PDB entry 2R93 | X-ray diffraction, 4.00 A resolution | chains R and B of the 13 polymer chains in the assembly

Chain R:
Molecule: 18-nt RNA strand
Sequence (18 nucleotides; each row starts with the number of its first residue):
     1 UGAUUCUCUA UCGGAAUC
Disordered / not traced: 8-11

Chain B:
Molecule: DNA-directed RNA polymerase II subunit RPB2
Organism: Saccharomyces cerevisiae
Notes: EC 2.7.7.6
Reference sequence: P08518 (RPB2_YEAST); numbering as in UniProt (aligned over 1-1224)
Chain sequence (1224 residues; numbered 1 to 1224; the number before each row is that of its first residue):
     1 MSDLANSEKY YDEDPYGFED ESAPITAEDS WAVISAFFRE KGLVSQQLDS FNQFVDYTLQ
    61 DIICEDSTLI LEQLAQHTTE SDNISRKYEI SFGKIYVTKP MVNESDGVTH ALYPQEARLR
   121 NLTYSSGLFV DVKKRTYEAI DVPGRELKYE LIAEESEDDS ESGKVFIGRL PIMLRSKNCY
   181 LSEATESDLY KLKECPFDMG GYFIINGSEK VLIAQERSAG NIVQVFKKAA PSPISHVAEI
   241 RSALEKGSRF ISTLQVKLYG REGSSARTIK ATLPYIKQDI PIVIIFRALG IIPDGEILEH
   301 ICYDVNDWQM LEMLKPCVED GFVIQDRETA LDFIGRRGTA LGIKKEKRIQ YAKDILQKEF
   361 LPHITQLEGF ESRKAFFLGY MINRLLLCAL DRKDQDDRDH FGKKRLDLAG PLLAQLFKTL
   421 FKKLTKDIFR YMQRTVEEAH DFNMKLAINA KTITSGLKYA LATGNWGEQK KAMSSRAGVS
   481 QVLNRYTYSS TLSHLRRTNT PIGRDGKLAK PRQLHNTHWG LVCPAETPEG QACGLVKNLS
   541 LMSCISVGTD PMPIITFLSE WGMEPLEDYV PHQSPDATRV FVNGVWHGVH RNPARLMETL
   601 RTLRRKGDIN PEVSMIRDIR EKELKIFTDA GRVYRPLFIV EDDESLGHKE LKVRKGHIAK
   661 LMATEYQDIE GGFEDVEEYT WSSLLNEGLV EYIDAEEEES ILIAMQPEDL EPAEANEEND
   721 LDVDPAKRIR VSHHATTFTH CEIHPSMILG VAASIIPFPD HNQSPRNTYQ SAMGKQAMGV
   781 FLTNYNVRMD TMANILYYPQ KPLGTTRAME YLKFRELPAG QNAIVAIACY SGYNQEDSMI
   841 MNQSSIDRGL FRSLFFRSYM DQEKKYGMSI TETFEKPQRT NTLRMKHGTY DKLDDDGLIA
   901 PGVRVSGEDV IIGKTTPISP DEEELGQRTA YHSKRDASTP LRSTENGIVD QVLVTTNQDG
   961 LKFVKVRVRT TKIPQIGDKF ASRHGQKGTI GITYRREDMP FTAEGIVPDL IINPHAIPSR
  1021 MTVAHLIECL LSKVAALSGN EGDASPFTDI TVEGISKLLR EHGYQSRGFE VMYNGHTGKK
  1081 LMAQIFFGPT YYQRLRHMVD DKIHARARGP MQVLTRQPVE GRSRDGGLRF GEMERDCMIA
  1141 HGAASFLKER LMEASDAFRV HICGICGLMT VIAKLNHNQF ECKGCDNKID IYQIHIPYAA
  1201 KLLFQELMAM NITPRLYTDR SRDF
Disordered / not traced: 1-18, 71-89, 134-163, 438-445, 503-509, 669-677, 716-721, 918-932
Bound ions: Zn2+: Cys1163, Cys1166, Cys1182, Cys1185

Chain R / chain B interface:
Pairs across the interface (18):
  G2(R) - Met1133(B)  sugar contact
  A3(R) - Arg1129(B)  salt bridge to the phosphate
  U4(R) - Arg1129(B)  hydrogen bond to the phosphate
  U5(R) - Gly1121(B)  phosphate contact
  U5(R) - Arg1122(B)  hydrogen bond to the phosphate
  C6(R) - Arg942(B)  salt bridge to the phosphate
  C6(R) - Arg1122(B)  phosphate contact
  C6(R) - Ser1123(B)  hydrogen bond to the phosphate
  U7(R) - Arg857(B)  salt bridge to the phosphate
  U7(R) - Arg942(B)  salt bridge to the phosphate
  G14(R) - Ala477(B)  sugar contact
  A15(R) - Gln481(B)  sugar contact
  U17(R) - Gln776(B)  sugar contact
  U17(R) - Lys979(B)  hydrogen bond to the phosphate
  U17(R) - His1097(B)  sugar contact
  C18(R) - Glu529(B)  phosphate contact
  C18(R) - Lys979(B)  salt bridge to the phosphate
  C18(R) - Lys987(B)  phosphate contact
Other interface residues (no listed pair), chain R (13 interface residues in all): U1, G13, A16
Other interface residues (no listed pair), chain B (19 interface residues in all): Gln531, Ala772, His1104, Leu1128, Gly1131

Overview:
Chain R and chain B form an interface of 13 and 19 residues respectively; the contacts include 4 hydrogen
bonds and 5 salt bridges. Polar pairs include U4(R)-Arg1129(B), U5(R)-Arg1122(B) and C6(R)-Ser1123(B). The
Zn2+ site is built by Cys1163(B), Cys1166(B), Cys1182(B) and Cys1185(B).
Here chain R is an 18-nt RNA strand and chain B is DNA-directed RNA polymerase II subunit RPB2 (Saccharomyces
cerevisiae). Entry 2R93 (Elongation complex of RNA polymerase II with a hepatitis delta virus-derived RNA stem
loop) was determined by X-ray diffraction together with 2R92 from the same study.
